PDB entry 8V51 | X-ray diffraction, 2.10 A resolution | chains A and D of the 5 polymer chains in the assembly

== Chain A ==
Protein: HLA-B35
Source organism: Homo sapiens
UniProt: O19626 (O19626_HUMAN); residues 1-273 here correspond to UniProt positions 25-297 (UniProt number = residue number + 24)
Sequence (273 residues; numbered 1 to 273; the number before each row is that of its first residue):
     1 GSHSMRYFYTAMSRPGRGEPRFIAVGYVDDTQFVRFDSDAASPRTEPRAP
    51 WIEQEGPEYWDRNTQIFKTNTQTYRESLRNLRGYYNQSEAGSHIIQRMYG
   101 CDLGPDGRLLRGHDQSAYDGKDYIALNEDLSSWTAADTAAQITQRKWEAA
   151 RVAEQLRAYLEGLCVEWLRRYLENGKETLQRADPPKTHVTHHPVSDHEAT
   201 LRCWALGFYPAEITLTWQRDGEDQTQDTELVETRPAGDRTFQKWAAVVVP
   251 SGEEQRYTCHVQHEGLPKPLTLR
Cystine bridges: Cys101-Cys164, Cys203-Cys259

== Chain D ==
Protein: D1 TCR alpha chain
Source organism: Homo sapiens
Sequence (198 residues; each row starts with the number of its first residue; note: 16 numbers in that range are skipped by the numbering (no residue carries them; nothing is unmodelled there)):
     2 QSLEQ
     8 PSEVTAVEGAIVQINCTYQTSG
    36 FYGLSWYQQHDGGAPTFLSYNAL
    63 DGLEET
    74 GRFSSFLSRSDSYGYLLLQELQMKDSASYFCAVDTGGFKTIFGAGTRLFV
   124 KANIQNPDPAVYQLRDSKSSDKSVCLFTDFDSQTNVSQSKDSDVYITDKC
   174 VLDMRSMDFKSNSAVAWSNKSDFACANAFNNSIIPEDTFFAA
Cystine bridges: Cys23-Cys104

== How chain A and chain D interact ==
Contacting residue pairs (14):
  Gln65(A) - Phe111(D)
  Thr69(A) - Phe111(D)
  Arg151(A) - Phe52(D)
  Arg151(A) - Tyr55(D)
  Glu154(A) - Ala57(D)
  Glu154(A) - Leu58(D)
  Gln155(A) - Tyr37(D)  hydrogen bond (side chain-backbone)
  Gln155(A) - Tyr55(D)  hydrogen bond
  Gln155(A) - Ala57(D)
  Arg157(A) - Leu58(D)
  Ala158(A) - Arg82(D)
  Tyr159(A) - Tyr37(D)
  Leu163(A) - Ser28(D)
  Leu163(A) - Tyr37(D)  hydrophobic
Interface residues without a listed pair, chain A (11 interface residues in all): Arg62, Ile66
Interface residues without a listed pair, chain D (11 interface residues in all): Gly29, Gly38, Gly110
From the paper, about this interface:
  - specific contacts: Arg151(A)-Tyr55(D), Gln155(A)-Tyr37(D), Arg157(A)-Leu58(D), Leu163(A)-Ser28(D)

== Summary ==
Chain A and chain D each contribute 11 residues to their interface, with 2 hydrogen bonds. Polar pairs include
Gln155(A)-Tyr37(D) and Gln155(A)-Tyr55(D). The paper describes contacts between Arg151(A) and Tyr55(D),
Gln155(A) and Tyr37(D) and Arg157(A) and Leu58(D) among others.
Chain A is HLA-B35 and chain D is D1 TCR alpha chain, both from Homo sapiens; the structure, Crystal structure
of a HLA-B*35:01-NP10 with D1 TCR, was determined by X-ray diffraction, deposited together with 8V4Z, 8V50 and
8EMF.
